Entry 8YB4 (electron microscopy, 3.10 A resolution); this record covers chains B and C of the 3 polymer chains in the assembly.

# Chain B
Molecule: phytochrome B
Organism: Arabidopsis thaliana
UniProtKB: P14713 (PHYB_ARATH); numbering as in UniProt (aligned over 1-1172)
Sequence (1177 residues; row label = number of the first residue in the row; numbers below 1 keep their minus sign (Gly-4 is residue -4)):
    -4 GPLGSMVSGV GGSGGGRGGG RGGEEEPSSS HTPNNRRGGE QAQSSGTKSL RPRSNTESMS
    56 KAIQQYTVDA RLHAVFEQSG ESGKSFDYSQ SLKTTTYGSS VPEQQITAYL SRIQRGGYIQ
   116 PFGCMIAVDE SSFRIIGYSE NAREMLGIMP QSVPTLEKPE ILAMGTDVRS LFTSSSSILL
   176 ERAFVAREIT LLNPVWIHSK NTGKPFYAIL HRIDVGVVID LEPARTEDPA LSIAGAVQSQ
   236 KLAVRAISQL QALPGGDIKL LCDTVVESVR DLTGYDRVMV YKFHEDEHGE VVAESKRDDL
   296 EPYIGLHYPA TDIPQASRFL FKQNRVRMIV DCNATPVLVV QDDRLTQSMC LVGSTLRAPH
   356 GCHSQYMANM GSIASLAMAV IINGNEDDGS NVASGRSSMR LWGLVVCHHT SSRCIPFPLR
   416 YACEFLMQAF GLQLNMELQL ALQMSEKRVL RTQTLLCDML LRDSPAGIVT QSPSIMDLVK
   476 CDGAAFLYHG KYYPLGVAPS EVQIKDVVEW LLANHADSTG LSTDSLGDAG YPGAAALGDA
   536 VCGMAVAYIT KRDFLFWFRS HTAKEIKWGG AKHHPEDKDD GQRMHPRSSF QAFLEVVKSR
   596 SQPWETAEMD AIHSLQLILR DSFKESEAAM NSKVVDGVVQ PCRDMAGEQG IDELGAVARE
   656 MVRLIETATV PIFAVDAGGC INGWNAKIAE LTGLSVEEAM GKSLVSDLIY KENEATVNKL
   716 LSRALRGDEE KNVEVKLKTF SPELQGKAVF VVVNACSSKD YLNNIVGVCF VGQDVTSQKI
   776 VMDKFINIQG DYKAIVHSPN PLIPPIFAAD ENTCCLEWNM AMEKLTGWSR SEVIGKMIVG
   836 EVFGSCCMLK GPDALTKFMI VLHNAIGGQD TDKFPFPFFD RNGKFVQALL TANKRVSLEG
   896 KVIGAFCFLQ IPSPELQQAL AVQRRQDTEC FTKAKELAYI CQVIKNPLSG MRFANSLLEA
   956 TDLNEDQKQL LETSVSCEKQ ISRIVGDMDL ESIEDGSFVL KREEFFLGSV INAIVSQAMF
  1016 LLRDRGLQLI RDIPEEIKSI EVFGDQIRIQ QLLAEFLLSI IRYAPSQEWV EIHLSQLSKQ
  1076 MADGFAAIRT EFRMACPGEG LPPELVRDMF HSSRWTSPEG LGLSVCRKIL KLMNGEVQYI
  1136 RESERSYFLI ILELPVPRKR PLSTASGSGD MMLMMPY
Not modelled in the structure: -4 to 51, 146-153, 381-391, 566-574, 622-1172
Differences from the reference sequence: expression tag (-4 to 0)
Glycans and other covalent adducts: compound O6E linked to Cys357
Residues lining bound ligands: O6E (3-[5-[[(3R,4R)-3-ethyl-4-methyl-5-oxidanylidene-3,4-dihydropyrrol-2-yl]methyl]-2-[[5-[(4-ethyl-3-methyl-5-oxidanylidene-pyrrol-2-yl)methyl]-3-(3-hydroxy-3-oxopropyl)-4-methyl-1H-pyrrol-2-yl]methyl]-4-methyl-1H-pyrrol-3-yl]propanoic acid): Tyr83, Met274, Tyr276, Leu301, Tyr303, Thr306, Asp307, Ile308, Pro309, Ser312, Phe316, Arg322, Ile324, Arg352, Pro354, His355, His358, Tyr361, Met365, Ser370, Val401, His403, Pro581, Ser584
Curated features (UniProtKB/Swiss-Prot):
  - binding site (phytochromobilin): Cys357
  - natural variant: Gly9 to Arg12 (deletion: In strain: cv. Kas-1), Glu19 (E19K: In strain: cv. Kas-1), Ile143 (I143L: In strain: cv. Kas-1), Val980 (V980I: In strain: cv. Kas-1), Leu1072 (L1072V: In strain: cv. Kas-1)
  - mutagenesis: Tyr276 (Y276H: In YHB; constitutively active and stronger interaction with PTAC12/HMR/PAP5 in the dark ...)
From the paper describing this entry:
  - binding site for O6E: Tyr276, Leu301, Tyr303, Tyr361
  - mutagenesis - L226Y, F420E: decreased binding to phytochrome-interacting factor 6 (chain C)
  - contacts within the chain: Tyr83-Asp307 (hydrogen bond), Tyr83-Ser584 (hydrogen bond)
  - conformationally variable residues (order/disorder transition): Ala219 to Ala229

# Chain C
Molecule: phytochrome-interacting factor 6
Organism: Arabidopsis thaliana
UniProtKB: Q8L5W7 (PIF6_ARATH); numbering as in UniProt (aligned over 1-100)
Sequence (105 residues; numbered -4 to 100; the number before each row is that of its first residue; numbers below 1 keep their minus sign (Gly-4 is residue -4)):
    -4 GPLGSMMFLP TDYCCRLSDQ EYMELVFENG QILAKGQRSN VSLHNQRTKS IMDLYEAEYN
    56 EDFMKSIIHG GGGAITNLGD TQVVPQSHVA AAHETNMLES NKHVD
Not modelled in the structure: -4 to 9, 36-38, 61-100
Differences from the reference sequence: expression tag (-4 to 0)

# Chain B / chain C interface
Contacting residue pairs - 39 pairs, chain B then chain C:
  Tyr61(B) - Leu20(C)
  Glu98(B) - Phe22(C)
  Gln109(B) - Leu20(C)  hydrogen bond (side chain-backbone)
  Arg110(B) - Glu19(C)  salt bridge
  Glu125(B) - Arg33(C)  salt bridge
  Ile173(B) - Phe58(C)  hydrophobic
  Arg177(B) - Glu53(C)  hydrogen bond (side chain-backbone)
  Arg177(B) - Asn55(C)  hydrogen bond (side chain-backbone)
  Arg177(B) - Phe58(C)
  Arg182(B) - Arg42(C)
  Arg182(B) - Leu49(C)
  Arg182(B) - Glu53(C)  salt bridge
  Glu183(B) - Ser13(C)  hydrogen bond
  Glu183(B) - Asp14(C)  hydrogen bond (backbone-backbone)
  Glu183(B) - Gln41(C)
  Ile184(B) - Leu12(C)  hydrophobic
  Ile184(B) - Ser13(C)
  Ile184(B) - Arg42(C)
  Ile184(B) - Leu49(C)
  Thr185(B) - Glu53(C)
  Leu186(B) - Ile46(C)
  Leu186(B) - Leu49(C)
  Leu186(B) - Tyr50(C)
  Leu186(B) - Glu53(C)  hydrogen bond (backbone-side chain)
  Leu186(B) - Tyr54(C)  hydrogen bond (backbone-side chain)
  Leu187(B) - Glu53(C)
  Arg207(B) - Arg33(C)
  Ile208(B) - Gln32(C)
  Ile208(B) - Arg33(C)  hydrogen bond (backbone-side chain)
  Asp209(B) - Gln32(C)
  Phe314(B) - Met18(C)
  Phe314(B) - Leu20(C)  hydrophobic
  Gln318(B) - Tyr17(C)
  Gln318(B) - Met18(C)  hydrogen bond (side chain-backbone)
  Arg320(B) - Gln15(C)  hydrogen bond
  Cys345(B) - Glu19(C)  hydrogen bond
  Cys345(B) - Gln32(C)
  Val347(B) - Met18(C)
  Gly348(B) - Tyr17(C)
Other interface residues (no listed pair), chain B (30 interface residues in all): Glu52, Ile101, Thr102, Leu105, Ser170, Leu174, Asn188, His206
Other interface residues (no listed pair), chain C (25 interface residues in all): Val21, Gln26, Ile27, Ala52, Met59
The authors on this interface:
  - interface residues, chain B: Tyr61(B), Leu105(B), Gln109(B), Arg110(B), Asp209(B), Phe314(B), Cys345(B)
  - hot spots on chain B (mutagenesis) - Q109A/R110A, F314A: abolished binding to phytochrome-interacting factor 6 (chain C)
  - interface residues, chain C: Cys10(C), Gln15(C), Glu19(C), Leu20(C), Phe22(C), Gln32(C), His39(C)

# In short
30 residues of chain B and 25 residues of chain C are in contact, with 11 hydrogen bonds and 3 salt bridges.
Polar pairs include Arg110(B)-Glu19(C), Glu125(B)-Arg33(C) and Arg182(B)-Glu53(C). From the paper: a binding
site for O6E at Tyr276(B), Leu301(B) and Tyr303(B) among others; L226Y and F420E of chain B reduce binding to
phytochrome-interacting factor 6 (chain C); 4 substitutions were tested in all.
Chain B is phytochrome B and chain C is phytochrome-interacting factor 6, both from Arabidopsis thaliana; the
structure, Pfr conformer of Arabidopsis thaliana phytochrome B in complex with phytochrome-interacting factor
6, was determined by electron microscopy (same publication as 9IUZ).
